Entry 3BLG (X-ray diffraction, 2.56 A resolution); this record covers chain A.

[Chain A]
Name: Beta-lactoglobulin
Source organism: Bos taurus
UniProt: P02754 (LACB_BOVIN); residues 1-162 here correspond to UniProt positions 17-178 (UniProt number = residue number + 16)
Chain sequence (162 residues; numbered 1 to 162; the number before each row is that of its first residue):
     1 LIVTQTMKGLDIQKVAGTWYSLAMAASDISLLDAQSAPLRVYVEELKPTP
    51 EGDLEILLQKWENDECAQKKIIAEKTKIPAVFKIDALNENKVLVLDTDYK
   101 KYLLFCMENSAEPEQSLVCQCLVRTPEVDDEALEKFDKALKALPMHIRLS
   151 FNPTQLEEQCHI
Cystine bridges: Cys66-Cys160, Cys106-Cys119

[Overview]
Chain A is Beta-lactoglobulin (Bos taurus); the structure, Structural basis of the tanford transition of
bovine beta-lactoglobulin from crystal structures at three ph values ..., was determined by X-ray diffraction,
deposited together with 1BSY and 2BLG.
